PDB entry 9LYC | electron microscopy, 3.06 A resolution | chains B and C of the 6 polymer chains in the assembly

== Chain B ==
Molecule: Guanine nucleotide-binding protein G(I)/G(S)/G(T) subunit beta-1
Source organism: Homo sapiens
UniProt: P62873 (GBB1_HUMAN); numbering as in UniProt (aligned over 2-340)
Sequence (339 residues; row label = number of the first residue in the row):
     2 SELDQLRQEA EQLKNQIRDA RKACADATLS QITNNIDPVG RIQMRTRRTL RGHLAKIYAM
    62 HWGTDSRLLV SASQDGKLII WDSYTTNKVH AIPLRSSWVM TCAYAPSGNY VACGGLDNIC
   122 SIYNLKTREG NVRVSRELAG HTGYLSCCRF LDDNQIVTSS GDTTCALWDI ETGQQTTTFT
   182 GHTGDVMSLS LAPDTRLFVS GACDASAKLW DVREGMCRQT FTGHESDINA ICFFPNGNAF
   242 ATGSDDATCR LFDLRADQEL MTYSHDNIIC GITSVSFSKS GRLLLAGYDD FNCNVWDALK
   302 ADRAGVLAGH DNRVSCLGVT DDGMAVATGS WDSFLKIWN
Curated features (UniProtKB/Swiss-Prot):
  - modified residue: Ser2 (N-acetylserine), His266 (Phosphohistidine)
  - natural variant: Leu30 (L30F: In MRD42; uncertain significance), Arg52 (R52G: In MRD42), Gly64 (G64V: In MRD42), Asp76 (D76E: In MRD42; D76G: In MRD42), Gly77 (G77S: In MRD42), Lys78 (K78R: In MRD42), Ile80 (I80N: In MRD42; I80T: In MRD42), His91 (H91R: In MRD42; uncertain significance), Ala92 (A92T: In MRD42), Pro94 (P94S: In MRD42), Leu95 (L95P: In MRD42), Arg96 (R96L: In MRD42), 5 further natural variant entries in UniProt

== Chain C ==
Molecule: Guanine nucleotide-binding protein G(s) subunit alpha isoforms short
Source organism: Homo sapiens
UniProt: P63092 (GNAS2_HUMAN); residue numbers follow UniProt; this construct covers 1-394
Sequence (394 residues; numbered 1 to 394; the number before each row is that of its first residue):
     1 MGCLGNSKTE DQRNEEKAQR EANKKIEKQL QKDKQVYRAT HRLLLLGAGE SGKNTIVKQM
    61 RILHVNGFNG EGGEEDPQAA RSNSDGEKAT KVQDIKNNLK EAIETIVAAM SNLVPPVELA
   121 NPENQFRVDY ILSVMNVPDF DFPPEFYEHA KALWEDEGVR ACYERSNEYQ LIDCAQYFLD
   181 KIDVIKQADY VPSDQDLLRC RVLTSGIFET KFQVDKVNFH MFDVGAQRDE RRKWIQCFND
   241 VTAIIFVVAS SSYNMVIRED NQTNRLQAAL KLFDSIWNNK WLRDTSVILF LNKQDLLAEK
   301 VLAGKSKIED YFPEFARYTT PEDATPEPGE DPRVTRAKYF IRDEFLRIST ASGDGRHYCY
   361 PHFTCAVDTE NIRRVFNDCR DIIQRMHLRQ YELL
Disordered / not traced: 1-7, 63-203, 254-261
Construct notes: engineered mutation Asn54 (Ser in P63092), Ala226 (Gly in P63092), Ala268 (Glu in P63092), Lys271 (Asn in P63092), Asp274 (Lys in P63092), Lys280 (Arg in P63092), Asp284 (Thr in P63092), Thr285 (Ile in P63092)

== How chain B and chain C interact ==
Contacting residue pairs - 49 pairs, chain B then chain C:
  Gly53(B) - Leu30(C)
  Leu55(B) - Lys34(C)
  Leu55(B) - Tyr37(C)  hydrophobic
  Ala56(B) - Tyr37(C)
  Lys57(B) - Cys237(C)  hydrogen bond (side chain-backbone)
  Lys57(B) - Asn239(C)  hydrogen bond
  Lys57(B) - Asp240(C)  salt bridge
  Tyr59(B) - Cys237(C)  hydrophobic
  Gln75(B) - Cys237(C)  hydrogen bond
  Asp76(B) - Tyr37(C)
  Lys78(B) - Leu30(C)
  Lys78(B) - Asp33(C)  salt bridge
  Asp83(B) - Gln19(C)
  Thr86(B) - Gln19(C)  hydrogen bond
  Thr87(B) - Asn23(C)
  Asn88(B) - Gln19(C)  hydrogen bond
  Asn88(B) - Asn23(C)
  Lys89(B) - Asn23(C)
  Ala92(B) - Ile26(C)  hydrophobic
  Ala92(B) - Leu30(C)  hydrophobic
  Ser98(B) - Phe222(C)
  Trp99(B) - Ile207(C)
  Trp99(B) - Phe222(C)
  Trp99(B) - Cys237(C)
  Trp99(B) - Phe238(C)
  Trp99(B) - Asp240(C)
  Met101(B) - Cys237(C)  hydrophobic
  Leu117(B) - Gln227(C)  hydrogen bond (backbone-side chain)
  Leu117(B) - Trp234(C)  hydrophobic
  Leu117(B) - Phe238(C)  hydrophobic
  Asp118(B) - Ile207(C)
  Asn119(B) - Gly206(C)
  Thr143(B) - Ala226(C)
  Gly144(B) - Gln227(C)
  Tyr145(B) - Gln227(C)  hydrogen bond (backbone-side chain)
  Tyr145(B) - Lys233(C)
  Gly162(B) - Arg228(C)  hydrogen bond (backbone-side chain)
  Thr164(B) - Arg228(C)
  Asp186(B) - Arg228(C)  salt bridge
  Met188(B) - Lys233(C)
  Cys204(B) - Arg232(C)
  Asp228(B) - Arg232(C)  salt bridge
  Asp228(B) - Lys233(C)
  Asn230(B) - Lys233(C)  hydrogen bond
  Asp290(B) - Trp281(C)
  Arg314(B) - Gln236(C)
  Arg314(B) - Trp281(C)
  Trp332(B) - Gln236(C)
  Trp332(B) - Asn239(C)
Interface residues without a listed pair, chain B (39 interface residues in all): Ser97, Ile120, Asp163, Thr184, Gly185, Asp246
Interface residues without a listed pair, chain C (27 interface residues in all): Arg42, Thr204, Ser205, Glu230, Val241

== In short ==
The interface between chain B and chain C involves 39 residues on one side and 27 on the other, with 9
hydrogen bonds and 4 salt bridges. Among the polar pairs are Lys57(B)-Asp240(C), Lys78(B)-Asp33(C) and
Asp186(B)-Arg228(C).
Here chain B is Guanine nucleotide-binding protein G(I)/G(S)/G(T) subunit beta-1 and chain C is Guanine
nucleotide-binding protein G(s) subunit alpha isoforms short, both from Homo sapiens. Entry 9LYC (Cryo-EM
structure of GPR3-G protein-dimer complex) was determined by electron microscopy (same publication as 9LYB and
9LYD).
